7SJA - chains C and D of the 12 polymer chains in the assembly; structure by electron microscopy, 3.80 A resolution.

== Chain C ==
Molecule: Tubulin alpha-1B chain
Organism: Homo sapiens
UniProtKB: P68363 (TBA1B_HUMAN); residue numbers follow UniProt; this construct covers 1-37, 47-451
Amino-acid sequence (457 residues; row label = number of the first residue in the row; note: 9 numbers in that range are skipped by the numbering (no residue carries them; nothing is unmodelled there); a row labelled like 37A-37O holds insertion residues (37A, then the next letters in order)):
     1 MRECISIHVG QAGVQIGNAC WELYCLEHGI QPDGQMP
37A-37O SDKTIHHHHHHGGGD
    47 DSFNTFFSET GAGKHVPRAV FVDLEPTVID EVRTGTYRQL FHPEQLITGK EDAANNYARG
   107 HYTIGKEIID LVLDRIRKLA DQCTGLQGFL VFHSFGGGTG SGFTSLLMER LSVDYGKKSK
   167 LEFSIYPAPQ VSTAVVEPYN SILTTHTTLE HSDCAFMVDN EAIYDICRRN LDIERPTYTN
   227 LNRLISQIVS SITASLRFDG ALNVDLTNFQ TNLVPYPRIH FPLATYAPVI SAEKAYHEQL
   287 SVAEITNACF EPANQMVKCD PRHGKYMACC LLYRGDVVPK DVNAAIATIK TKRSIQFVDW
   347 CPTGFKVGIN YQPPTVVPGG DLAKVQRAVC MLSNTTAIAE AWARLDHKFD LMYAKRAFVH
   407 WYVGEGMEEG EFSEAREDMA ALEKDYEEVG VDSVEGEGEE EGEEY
Not modelled in the structure: 37A-37O, 442-451
Differences from the reference sequence: insertion (37F-37K); engineered mutation Asn254 (Glu in P68363)
Swiss-Prot annotation at these positions:
  - motif: Met1 to Cys4 (MREC motif)
  - binding site (GTP): Gly10, Gln11, Ala12, Gln15, Glu71, Ala99, Ser140, Gly143, Gly144, Thr145, Gly146, Thr179, Glu183, Asn206, Tyr224, Asn228, Leu252
  - binding site (Mg(2+)): Glu71
  - site: Tyr451 (Involved in polymerization)
  - modified residue: Lys37C (N6,N6,N6-trimethyllysine), Ser48 (Phosphoserine), Ser232 (Phosphoserine), Tyr282 (3'-nitrotyrosine), Arg339 (Omega-N-methylarginine), Ser439 (Phosphoserine), Glu443 (5-glutamyl polyglutamate), Glu445 (5-glutamyl polyglutamate), Tyr451 (3'-nitrotyrosine)
  - cross-link (Glycyl lysine isopeptide (Lys-Gly)): Lys326 (interchain with G-Cter in ubiquitin), Lys370 (interchain with G-Cter in ubiquitin)
Bound ions: Mg2+: Glu71, Asp98 (together with GTP)
Small-molecule neighbours: GTP (guanosine-5'-triphosphate): Gly10, Gln11, Ala12, Gln15, Ile16, Asp69, Glu71, Asp98, Ala99, Ala100, Asn101, Ser140, Gly142, Gly143, Gly144, Thr145, Gly146, Ile171, Thr179, Asn206, Tyr224, Asn228
Reported in the primary citation:
  - mutagenesis - E254N: abolished catalytic activity on GTP

== Chain D ==
Molecule: Tubulin beta-3 chain
Organism: Homo sapiens
UniProtKB: Q13509 (TBB3_HUMAN); residues 1-450 here = UniProt positions 1-450
Amino-acid sequence (456 residues; each row starts with the number of its first residue):
     1 MREIVHIQAG QCGNQIGAKF WEVISDEHGI DPSGNYVGDS DLQLERISVY YNEASSHKYV
    61 PRAILVDLEP GTMDSVRSGA FGHLFRPDNF IFGQSGAGNN WAKGHYTEGA ELVDSVLDVV
   121 RKECENCDCL QGFQLTHSLG GGTGSGMGTL LISKVREEYP DRIMNTFSVV PSPKVSDTVV
   181 EPYNATLSIH QLVENTDETY CIDNEALYDI CFRTLKLATP TYGDLNHLVS ATMSGVTTSL
   241 RFPGQLNADL RKLAVNMVPF PRLHFFMPGF APLTARGSQQ YRALTVPELT QQMFDAKNMM
   301 AACDPRHGRY LTVATVFRGR MSMKEVDEQM LAIQSKNSSY FVEWIPNNVK VAVCDIPPRG
   361 LKMSSTFIGN STAIQELFKR ISEQFTAMFR RKAFLHWYTG EGMDEMEFTE AESNMNDLVS
   421 EYQQYQDATA EEEGEMYEDD EEESEAQGPK ENLYFQ
Not modelled in the structure: 430-456
Differences from the reference sequence: expression tag (451-456)
Swiss-Prot annotation at these positions:
  - motif: Met1 to Ile4 (MREI motif)
  - binding site (GDP): Gly10, Gln11, Cys12, Gln15, Asn99, Ser138, Gly142, Thr143, Gly144, Asp177, Asn204, Tyr222, Asn226
  - binding site (GTP): Gln11, Glu69, Ser138, Gly142, Thr143, Gly144, Asn204, Asn226
  - binding site (Mg(2+)): Glu69
  - modified residue: Ser172 (Phosphoserine), Glu438 (5-glutamyl polyglutamate), Ser444 (Phosphoserine)
  - natural variant: Arg62 (R62Q: In CFEOM3A), Thr178 (T178M: In CDCBM1), Glu205 (E205K: In CDCBM1), Arg262 (R262C: In CFEOM3A; R262H: In CFEOM3A), Ala302 (A302T: In CFEOM3A; A302V: In CDCBM1), Met323 (M323V: In CDCBM1), Arg380 (R380C: In CFEOM3A), Glu410 (E410K: In CFEOM3A), Asp417 (D417H: In CFEOM3A; D417N: In CFEOM3A)
Small-molecule neighbours: GTP (guanosine-5'-triphosphate): Gly10, Gln11, Cys12, Gln15, Asp67, Glu69, Gly96, Ala97, Gly98, Asn99, Ser138, Gly141, Gly142, Thr143, Gly144, Val169, Asp177, Thr178, Asn204, Tyr222, Leu225, Asn226

== Interface between chain C and chain D ==
Contacting residue pairs (56):
  Met1(C) with Pro70(D), hydrophobic; Gln94(D)
  Lys163(C) with Gly400(D)
  Ala247(C) with Gln11(D); Gln15(D)
  Leu248(C) with Gln11(D); Asp177(D)
  Asp251(C) with Glu69(D); Ser95(D)
  Thr253(C) with Lys103(D)
  Asn254(C) with Gly98(D); Asn99(D), hydrogen bond
  Gln256(C) with Trp397(D)
  Thr257(C) with Gly98(D); Val180(D); Phe394(D); Trp397(D)
  Asn258(C) with Asn99(D); Thr178(D); Val179(D), hydrogen bond (side chain-backbone); Phe394(D)
  Val260(C) with Phe394(D); His396(D), hydrogen bond (backbone-side chain); Trp397(D), hydrogen bond (backbone-side chain)
  Pro261(C) with Ala393(D); Phe394(D), hydrogen bond (backbone-backbone); His396(D)
  Tyr262(C) with Arg391(D); His396(D)
  Pro263(C) with His396(D)
  Val324(C) with Thr219(D); Pro220(D)
  Pro325(C) with Tyr208(D); Tyr222(D), hydrophobic
  Lys326(C) with Tyr208(D); Phe212(D); Ala218(D); Pro220(D)
  Asn329(C) with Val175(D)
  Trp346(C) with Ala387(D); Met388(D); Arg391(D); Ala393(D), hydrophobic
  Pro348(C) with Met388(D)
  Thr349(C) with Ser176(D), hydrogen bond; Val179(D)
  Phe351(C) with Ser176(D); Asp177(D); Thr178(D); Val179(D)
  Lys352(C) with Asn99(D); Asp177(D)
  Val353(C) with Asp177(D), hydrogen bond (backbone-backbone)
  Ser439(C) with Arg391(D), hydrogen bond
  Val440(C) with Arg390(D), hydrogen bond (backbone-side chain)
  Glu441(C) with Arg390(D)
Other interface residues (no listed pair), chain C (34 interface residues in all): Arg2, Gly246, Asn249, Leu259, Glu434, Val437, Asp438
Other interface residues (no listed pair), chain D (32 interface residues in all): Gln384, Lys392

== In short ==
The interface between chain C and chain D involves 34 residues on one side and 32 on the other, with 9
hydrogen bonds. Among the polar pairs are Asn254(C)-Asn99(D), Asn258(C)-Val179(D) and Val260(C)-His396(D).
Chain C binds GTP. Bound to chain D: GTP. The paper reports that E254N of chain C abolishes catalytic activity
on GTP.
Chain C is Tubulin alpha-1B chain and chain D is Tubulin beta-3 chain, both from Homo sapiens; the structure,
Undecorated 13pf E254N microtubule from recombinant human tubulin, was determined by electron microscopy (same
publication as 7SJ7, 7SJ8 and 7SJ9).
